Entry 6SMR (X-ray diffraction, 2.12 A resolution); this record covers chains A and D of the 4 polymer chains in the assembly.

Chain A (and D):
Protein: Serine hydroxymethyltransferase 4
From: Arabidopsis thaliana
Notes: EC 2.1.2.1; chain D of this document is another copy of the same molecule, construct and numbering; everything in this record applies to it too
UniProt: O23254 (GLYC4_ARATH); residues 1-471 here = UniProt positions 1-471
Sequence (474 residues; row label = number of the first residue in the row; numbers below 1 keep their minus sign (Ser-2 is residue -2)):
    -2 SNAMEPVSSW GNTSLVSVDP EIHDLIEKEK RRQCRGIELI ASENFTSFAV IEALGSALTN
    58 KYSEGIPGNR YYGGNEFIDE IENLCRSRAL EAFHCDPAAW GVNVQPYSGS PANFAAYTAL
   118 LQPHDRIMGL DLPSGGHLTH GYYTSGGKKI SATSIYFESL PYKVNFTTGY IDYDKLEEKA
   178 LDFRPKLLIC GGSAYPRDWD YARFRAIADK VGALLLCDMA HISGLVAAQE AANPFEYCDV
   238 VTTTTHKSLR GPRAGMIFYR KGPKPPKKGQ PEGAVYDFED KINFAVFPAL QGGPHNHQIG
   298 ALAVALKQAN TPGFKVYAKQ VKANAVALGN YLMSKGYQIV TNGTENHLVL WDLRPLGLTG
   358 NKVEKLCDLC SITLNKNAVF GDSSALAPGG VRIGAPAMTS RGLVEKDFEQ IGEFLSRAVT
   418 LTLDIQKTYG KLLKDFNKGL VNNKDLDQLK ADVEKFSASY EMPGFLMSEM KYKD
Disordered / not traced: 471 (chain D: -2 to -1, 471)
Differences from the reference sequence: expression tag (-2 to 0)
Swiss-Prot annotation at these positions:
  - binding site (L-serine): Ser39, Glu61, Tyr69, His218, Lys244, Arg389
  - binding site (pemetrexed): Ser39, Tyr59, Glu61, Ser105 to Ser107, His134, Ser190, His218, Gly290, Arg389
  - binding site (methotrexate): Lys373
  - modified residue: Met1 (N-acetylmethionine), Lys244 (N6-(pyridoxal phosphate)lysine)
Small-molecule neighbours:
  - methotrexate (MTX), molecule 1: Arg67, Tyr68, Pro285
  - methotrexate (MTX), molecule 2: Leu135, Tyr139, Thr141, Ser142, Gly143, Ile147, Lys373, Ser380, Ser381, Ala382, Leu383
  - pyridoxyl-serine-5-monophosphate (PLS; [3-hydroxy-2-methyl-5-phosphonooxymethyl-pyridin-4-ylmethyl]-serine), molecule 1: Ser39, Ser105, Gly106, Ser107, Pro108, Asn110, His134, Thr136, His137, Gly189, Ser190, Asp215, Ala217, His218, Thr241, His243, Lys244, Arg389
  - pyridoxyl-serine-5-monophosphate (PLS), molecule 2: Tyr59, Glu61, Tyr69, Tyr104, Gln288, Gly289, Gly290
From the paper describing this entry:
  - binding site for methotrexate: Arg67, Tyr68, Tyr139, Ser142, Ile147, Lys373, Ala382

How chain A and chain D interact:
Residue-residue contacts (24; chain A residue first):
  His121(A) with His121(D), hydrogen bond
  Arg123(A) with Tyr140(D), hydrogen bond; Glu155(D), salt bridge; Ser156(D), hydrogen bond (side chain-backbone)
  Tyr140(A) with Arg123(D), hydrogen bond; Asp179(D), hydrogen bond (side chain-backbone); Phe180(D); Arg181(D)
  Ser142(A) with Arg181(D), hydrogen bond (backbone-side chain)
  Glu155(A) with Arg123(D), salt bridge; Glu155(D)
  Ser156(A) with Arg123(D), hydrogen bond (backbone-side chain)
  Leu157(A) with Asp179(D)
  Lys160(A) with Asp179(D), salt bridge
  Glu175(A) with Lys172(D), salt bridge
  Lys176(A) with Asp179(D), salt bridge
  Asp179(A) with Tyr140(D), hydrogen bond (backbone-side chain); Leu157(D); Lys160(D), salt bridge; Lys176(D), salt bridge
  Phe180(A) with Leu157(D), hydrophobic; Phe180(D), hydrophobic
  Arg181(A) with Tyr140(D); Ser142(D), hydrogen bond (side chain-backbone)
Other interface residues (no listed pair), chain A (14 interface residues in all): Val208
Other interface residues (no listed pair), chain D (14 interface residues in all): Val208

Overview:
Chain A and chain D each contribute 14 residues to their interface; the contacts include 9 hydrogen bonds and
7 salt bridges. Among the polar pairs are Arg123(A)-Glu155(D), Lys160(A)-Asp179(D) and Glu175(A)-Lys172(D).
Chain A binds pyridoxyl-serine-5-monophosphate and methotrexate. The paper reports a binding site for
methotrexate at Arg67(A), Tyr68(A) and Tyr139(A) among others.
Chain A and chain D are both Serine hydroxymethyltransferase 4 (Arabidopsis thaliana); the structure, A.
thaliana serine hydroxymethyltransferase isoform 4 (AtSHMT4) in complex with methotrexate, was determined by
X-ray diffraction (same publication as 6SMN and 6SMW).
